5VIC - chains H and E of the 3 polymer chains in the assembly; structure by X-ray diffraction, 3.00 A resolution.

Chain H:
Name: Fab heavy chain
Source organism: Homo sapiens
UniProt: S6B291 (S6B291_HUMAN); residues 103-219 here correspond to UniProt positions 126-242 (UniProt number = residue number + 23)
Sequence (234 residues; numbered 1 to 225 plus 9 insertion-coded residues; the number before each row is that of its first residue; a row labelled like 82A-82C holds insertion residues (82A, then the next letters in order)):
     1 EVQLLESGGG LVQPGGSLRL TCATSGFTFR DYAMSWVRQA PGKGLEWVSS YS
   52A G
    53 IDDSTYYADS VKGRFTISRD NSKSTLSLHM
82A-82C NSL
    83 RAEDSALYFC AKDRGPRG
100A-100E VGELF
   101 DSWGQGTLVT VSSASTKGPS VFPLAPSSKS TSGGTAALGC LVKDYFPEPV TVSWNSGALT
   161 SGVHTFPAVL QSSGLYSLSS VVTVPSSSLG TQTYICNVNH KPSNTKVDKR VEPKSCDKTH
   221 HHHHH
Not modelled in the structure: 129-132, 215-225
Disulfide bonds: Cys22-Cys92, Cys140-Cys196
Differences from the reference sequence: expression tag (220-225)

Chain E:
Name: Dengue 1 Envelope DIII domain
Source organism: Dengue virus type 1 (strain Nauru/West Pac/1974)
UniProt: P17763 (POLG_DEN1W); residues 298-396 here correspond to UniProt positions 578-676 (UniProt number = residue number + 280)
Sequence (99 residues; row label = number of the first residue in the row):
   298 SYVMCTGSFK LEKEVAETQH GTVLVQVKYE GTDAPCKIPF SSQDEKGVTQ NGRLITANPI
   358 VTDKEKPVNI EAEPPFGESY IVVGAGEKAL KLSWFKKGS
Not modelled in the structure: 315-317, 341-347, 373-374, 393-396
Disulfide bonds: Cys302-Cys333

Chain H / chain E interface:
Residue-residue contacts (19):
  Ile53(H) - Met301(E)  hydrophobic
  Ile53(H) - Pro336(E)  hydrophobic
  Asp54(H) - Met301(E)
  Ser56(H) - Val300(E)
  Ser56(H) - Met301(E)  hydrogen bond (side chain-backbone)
  Tyr58(H) - Val300(E)  hydrophobic
  Tyr58(H) - Met301(E)  hydrogen bond (side chain-backbone)
  Tyr58(H) - Thr303(E)
  Arg96(H) - Glu384(E)  salt bridge
  Gly97(H) - Glu384(E)
  Arg99(H) - Gln340(E)
  Arg99(H) - Ala382(E)
  Arg99(H) - Gly383(E)
  Val100A(H) - Thr303(E)
  Glu100C(H) - Ala382(E)
  Glu100C(H) - Gly383(E)
  Glu100C(H) - Glu384(E)  hydrogen bond (side chain-backbone)
  Glu100C(H) - Lys385(E)  salt bridge
  Leu100D(H) - Glu384(E)
Also at the interface, not in a pair above, chain H (13 interface residues in all): Thr57, Asp95, Gly100
Also at the interface, not in a pair above, chain E (10 interface residues in all): Cys302
From the paper, about this interface:
  - specific contacts: Tyr58(H)-Met301(E) (hydrogen bond), Arg96(H)-Glu384(E) (salt bridge)
  - epitope / paratope residues, chain H: Tyr58(H), Arg96(H)
  - epitope / paratope residues, chain E: Met301(E), Glu384(E)

In short:
The interface between chain H and chain E involves 13 residues on one side and 10 on the other, with 3
hydrogen bonds and 2 salt bridges. Among the polar pairs are Arg96(H)-Glu384(E), Glu100C(H)-Lys385(E) and
Ser56(H)-Met301(E). The authors report a hydrogen bond between Tyr58(H) and Met301(E); a salt bridge between
Arg96(H) and Glu384(E). The paper reports epitope/paratope residues Tyr58(H), Arg96(H) and Met301(E) among
others.
Here chain H is Fab heavy chain (Homo sapiens) and chain E is Dengue 1 Envelope DIII domain (Dengue virus type
1 (strain Nauru/West Pac/1974)). Entry 5VIC (Crystal structure of anti-Zika antibody Z004 bound to DENV-1
Envelope protein DIII) was determined by X-ray diffraction, deposited together with 5VIG.
